Entry 6FFX (X-ray diffraction, 2.50 A resolution); this record covers chains B and D of the 4 polymer chains in the assembly.

Chain B (and D):
Name: Alcohol dehydrogenase
From: Rhodococcus sp. M8
Notes: chain D of this document is another copy of the same molecule, construct and numbering; everything in this record applies to it too
Reference sequence: A0A1Q8I6M1 (A0A1Q8I6M1_9NOCA); numbering as in UniProt (aligned over 1-345)
Amino-acid sequence (352 residues; numbered 1 to 352; the number before each row is that of its first residue):
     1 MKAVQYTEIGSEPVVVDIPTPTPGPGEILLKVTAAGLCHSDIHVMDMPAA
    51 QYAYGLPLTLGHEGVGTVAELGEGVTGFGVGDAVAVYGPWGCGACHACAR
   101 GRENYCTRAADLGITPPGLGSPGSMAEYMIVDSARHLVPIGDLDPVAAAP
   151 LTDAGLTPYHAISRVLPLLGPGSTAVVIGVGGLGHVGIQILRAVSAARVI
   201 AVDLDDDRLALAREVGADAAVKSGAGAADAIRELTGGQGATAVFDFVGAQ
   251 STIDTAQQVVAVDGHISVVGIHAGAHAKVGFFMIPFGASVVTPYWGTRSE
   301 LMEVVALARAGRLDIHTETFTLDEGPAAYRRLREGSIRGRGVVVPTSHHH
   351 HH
Not modelled in the structure: 347-352
Construct notes: engineered mutation His43 (Phe in A0A1Q8I6M1); expression tag (346-352)
Metal / ion sites: Zn2+ site 1: Cys38, His62, Asp153; Zn2+ site 2: Cys92, Cys95, Cys98, Cys106
Small-molecule neighbours: NAD (nicotinamide-adenine-dinucleotide): Cys38, His39, Ser40, His43, Asp153, Thr157, Ile178, Gly179, Val180, Gly181, Gly182, Leu183, Gly184, Val202, Asp203, Leu204, Asp205, Arg208, Ser223, Phe246, Val247, Ser251, Thr252, Val269, Gly270, Ile271, Pro293, Tyr294, Trp295, Leu332, Gly339, Arg340

Chain B / chain D interface:
Contacting residue pairs - 26 pairs, chain B then chain D:
  Pro25(B) - Glu73(D)
  Glu73(B) - Pro25(D)
  Gly74(B) - Pro25(D)
  Gly93(B) - Arg298(D)  hydrogen bond (backbone-side chain)
  Ala94(B) - Met302(D)
  Cys95(B) - Met302(D)
  His96(B) - Ser299(D)
  His96(B) - Met302(D)
  His96(B) - Glu303(D)  salt bridge
  Ala99(B) - Arg100(D)
  Ala99(B) - Gly101(D)  hydrogen bond (backbone-backbone)
  Ala99(B) - Arg298(D)
  Ala99(B) - Met302(D)  hydrophobic
  Arg100(B) - Ala99(D)
  Arg100(B) - Arg100(D)
  Arg100(B) - Ser299(D)
  Gly101(B) - Ala99(D)  hydrogen bond (backbone-backbone)
  Arg298(B) - Gly93(D)  hydrogen bond (side chain-backbone)
  Arg298(B) - Ala99(D)
  Ser299(B) - His96(D)
  Ser299(B) - Arg100(D)
  Met302(B) - Ala94(D)
  Met302(B) - Cys95(D)
  Met302(B) - His96(D)
  Met302(B) - Ala99(D)  hydrophobic
  Glu303(B) - His96(D)  salt bridge
Also at the interface, not in a pair above, chain D (14 interface residues in all): Gly74

In short:
The chain B/chain D interface involves 14 residues from each chain, with 4 hydrogen bonds and 2 salt bridges.
Polar pairs include His96(B)-Glu303(D), Gly93(B)-Arg298(D) and Ala99(B)-Gly101(D). Chain B binds NAD.
Cys38(B), His62(B) and Asp153(B) coordinate Zn2+ site 1.
Chain B and chain D are both Alcohol dehydrogenase (Rhodococcus sp. M8); the structure, Crystal structure of
R. ruber ADH-A, mutant F43H, was determined by X-ray diffraction (same publication as 6FFZ).
